8U0P - chains A and T of the 4 polymer chains in the assembly; structure by X-ray diffraction, 1.90 A resolution.

[Chain A]
Protein: DNA polymerase lambda
From: Homo sapiens
Notes: EC 2.7.7.7, 4.2.99.-; engineered mutation(s): Glu465-Gln471 deletion and replacement with single glycine
Reference sequence: Q9UGP5 (DPOLL_HUMAN); numbering as in UniProt; present here: 234-464, 472-575
Amino-acid sequence (340 residues; row label = number of the first residue in the row; note: 6 numbers in that range are skipped by the numbering (no residue carries them; nothing is unmodelled there)):
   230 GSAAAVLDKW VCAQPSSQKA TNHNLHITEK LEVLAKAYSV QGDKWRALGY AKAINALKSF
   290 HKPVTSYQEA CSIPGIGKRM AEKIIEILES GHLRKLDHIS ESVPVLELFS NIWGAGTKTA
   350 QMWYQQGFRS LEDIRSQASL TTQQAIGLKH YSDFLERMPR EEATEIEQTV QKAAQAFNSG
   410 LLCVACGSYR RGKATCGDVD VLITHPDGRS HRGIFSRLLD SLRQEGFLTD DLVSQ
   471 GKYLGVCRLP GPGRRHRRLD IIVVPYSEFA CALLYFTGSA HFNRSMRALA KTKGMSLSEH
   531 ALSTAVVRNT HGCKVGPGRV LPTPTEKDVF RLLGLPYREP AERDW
Disordered / not traced: 230-236, 537-547
Construct notes: expression tag (230-233); linker (471)
Ion coordination: Na+: Ser339, Ile341, Ala344 (shared with 1 residue of chain P); Mg2+ site 1: Asp427, Asp429 (together with DUP); Mg2+ site 2: Asp427, Asp429, Asp490 (together with DUP) (shared with 1 residue of chain P)
Small-molecule neighbours: DUP (2'-deoxyuridine 5'-alpha,beta-imido-triphosphate): Arg386, Gly416, Ser417, Arg420, Cys425, Gly426, Asp427, Asp429, Asp490, Tyr505, Phe506, Thr507, Gly508, Ser509, Ala510, Asn513

[Chain T]
Molecule: 11-nt DNA strand
Sequence (11 nucleotides; numbered 1 to 11; the number before each row is that of its first residue):
     1 CGGCAGTACT G

[Chain A / chain T interface]
Residue-residue contacts (23):
  Trp274(A) - DC4(T)  stacking on the base
  Trp274(A) - DA5(T)  phosphate contact
  Leu277(A) - DC4(T)  base contact
  Gln372(A) - DT10(T)  sugar contact
  Val462(A) - DC9(T)  phosphate contact
  Gln464(A) - DC9(T)  phosphate contact
  Gln464(A) - DT10(T)  phosphate contact
  Gly471(A) - DC9(T)  phosphate contact
  Lys472(A) - DA8(T)  phosphate contact
  Lys472(A) - DC9(T)  phosphate contact
  Tyr505(A) - DG6(T)  base contact
  Arg514(A) - DA5(T)  salt bridge to the phosphate
  Arg517(A) - DA5(T)  hydrogen bond to the base
  Arg517(A) - DG6(T)  hydrogen bond to the base
  Ala518(A) - DA5(T)  sugar contact
  Lys521(A) - DC4(T)  salt bridge to the phosphate
  Lys521(A) - DG6(T)  salt bridge to the phosphate
  Leu527(A) - DG6(T)  sugar contact
  Ser528(A) - DG6(T)  phosphate contact
  Ser528(A) - DT7(T)  sugar contact
  Glu529(A) - DT7(T)  phosphate contact
  His530(A) - DT7(T)  hydrogen bond to the phosphate
  His530(A) - DA8(T)  salt bridge to the phosphate
Also at the interface, not in a pair above, chain A (19 interface residues in all): Thr371, Ser463, Ser526
Also at the interface, not in a pair above, chain T (8 interface residues in all): DG11

[Overview]
Chain A and chain T form an interface of 19 and 8 residues respectively; the contacts include 3 hydrogen
bonds, 4 salt bridges and 1 aromatic stacking contact. Polar pairs include Arg517(A)-DA5(T), Arg517(A)-DG6(T)
and His530(A)-DT7(T). Bound to chain A: compound DUP.
Chain A is DNA polymerase lambda (Homo sapiens) and chain T is an 11-nt DNA strand; the structure, Synaptic
complex of human DNA polymerase Lambda DL variant engaged on a noncomplementary DNA double-strand break, was
determined by X-ray diffraction, deposited together with 8U0O.
